Entry 2QOG (X-ray diffraction, 2.28 A resolution); this record covers chains A and B of the 4 polymer chains in the assembly.

[Chain A]
Molecule: Phospholipase A2 CB2
Source organism: Crotalus durissus terrificus
Notes: EC 3.1.1.4
UniProt: P24027 (PA2C_CRODU); the construct has insertions or renumbered stretches relative to UniProt, so the offset changes along the chain: 1-14 = UniProt 17-30; 16-56 = UniProt 31-71; 67-84 = UniProt 74-91; 86-122 = UniProt 92-128; 1 more segments
Sequence (122 residues; row label = number of the first residue in the row; note: 11 numbers in that range are skipped by the numbering (no residue carries them; nothing is unmodelled there)):
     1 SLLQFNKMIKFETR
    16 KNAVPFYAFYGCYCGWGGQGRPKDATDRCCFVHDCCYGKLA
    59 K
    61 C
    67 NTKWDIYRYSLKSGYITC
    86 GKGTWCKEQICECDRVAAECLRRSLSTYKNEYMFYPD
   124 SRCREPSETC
Disulfide bonds: Cys27-Cys126, Cys29-Cys45, Cys44-Cys105, Cys50-Cys133, Cys51-Cys98, Cys61-Cys91, Cys84-Cys96
UniProt features mapped onto this chain:
  - active site: His48, Asp99
  - binding site (Ca(2+)): Tyr28, Gly30, Gly32, Asp49
  - site: Ser1 (Responsible for the weak stability and toxicity), Leu2 (Putative interfacial binding surface (IBS)), Leu3 (Putative interfacial binding surface (IBS)), Lys7 (Putative interfacial binding surface (IBS)), Lys10 (Putative interfacial binding surface (IBS)), Ala18 (Putative interfacial binding surface (IBS)), Val19 (Putative interfacial binding surface (IBS)), Ala23 (Putative interfacial binding surface (IBS)), Phe24 (Putative interfacial binding surface (IBS)), Lys69 (Putative interfacial binding surface (IBS)), Tyr113 (Putative interfacial binding surface (IBS)), Glu128 (Responsible for the reduced anticoagulant activity (compared with CBc))

[Chain B]
Molecule: Phospholipase A2 CB1
Source organism: Crotalus durissus terrificus
Notes: EC 3.1.1.4
UniProt: P62022 (PA2B_CRODU); the construct has insertions or renumbered stretches relative to UniProt, so the offset changes along the chain: 1-14 = UniProt 17-30; 16-56 = UniProt 31-71; 67-84 = UniProt 74-91; 86-122 = UniProt 92-128; 1 more segments
Sequence (122 residues; row label = number of the first residue in the row; note: 11 numbers in that range are skipped by the numbering (no residue carries them; nothing is unmodelled there)):
     1 HLLQFNKMIKFETR
    16 KNAIPFYAFYGCYCGWGGRGRPKDATDRCCFVHDCCYGKLA
    59 K
    61 C
    67 NTKWDIYPYSLKSGYITC
    86 GKGTWCEEQICECDRVAAECLRRSLSTYKYGYMFYPD
   124 SRCRGPSETC
Disulfide bonds: Cys27-Cys126, Cys29-Cys45, Cys44-Cys105, Cys50-Cys133, Cys51-Cys98, Cys61-Cys91, Cys84-Cys96
Metal / ion sites: Ca2+: Tyr28, Gly30, Gly32, Asp49
UniProt features mapped onto this chain:
  - active site: His48, Asp99
  - binding site (Ca(2+)): Tyr28, Gly30, Gly32, Asp49
  - site: His1 (Responsible for the weak stability and toxicity), Leu2 (Putative interfacial binding surface (IBS)), Leu3 (Putative interfacial binding surface (IBS)), Lys7 (Putative interfacial binding surface (IBS)), Lys10 (Putative interfacial binding surface (IBS)), Ala18 (Putative interfacial binding surface (IBS)), Ala23 (Putative interfacial binding surface (IBS)), Phe24 (Putative interfacial binding surface (IBS)), Lys69 (Putative interfacial binding surface (IBS)), Tyr113 (Putative interfacial binding surface (IBS)), Gly128 (Responsible for the higher anticoagulant activity (compared with CBa2))

[How chain A and chain B interact]
Contacting residue pairs - 8 pairs, chain A then chain B:
  Pro20(A) - Tyr115(B)  hydrophobic
  Phe21(A) - Tyr115(B)  hydrophobic
  Phe24(A) - Phe119(B)  hydrophobic
  Met118(A) - Tyr115(B)  hydrophobic
  Phe119(A) - Pro20(B)  hydrophobic
  Phe119(A) - Phe21(B)  hydrophobic
  Phe119(A) - Met118(B)  hydrophobic
  Phe119(A) - Phe119(B)  hydrophobic
Also at the interface, not in a pair above, chain A (7 interface residues in all): Val19, Asn115

[In short]
The interface between chain A and chain B involves 7 residues on one side and 5 on the other. UniProt lists
active-site residues His48(A) and Asp99(A) and 4 Ca2+-binding residues on chain A; active-site residues
His48(B) and Asp99(B) and 4 Ca2+-binding residues on chain B.
Chain A is Phospholipase A2 CB2 and chain B is Phospholipase A2 CB1, both from Crotalus durissus terrificus;
the structure, Crotoxin B, the basic PLA2 from Crotalus durissus terrificus, was determined by X-ray
diffraction.
